PDB entry 8J01 | electron microscopy, 3.10 A resolution | chains A and D of the 8 polymer chains in the assembly

Chain A (and D):
Protein: Potassium voltage-gated channel subfamily KQT member 2
Organism: Homo sapiens
Notes: chain D of this document is another copy of the same molecule, construct and numbering; everything in this record applies to it too
UniProt: O43526 (KCNQ2_HUMAN); residues 64-702 here = UniProt positions 64-702
Chain sequence (656 residues; each row starts with the number of its first residue):
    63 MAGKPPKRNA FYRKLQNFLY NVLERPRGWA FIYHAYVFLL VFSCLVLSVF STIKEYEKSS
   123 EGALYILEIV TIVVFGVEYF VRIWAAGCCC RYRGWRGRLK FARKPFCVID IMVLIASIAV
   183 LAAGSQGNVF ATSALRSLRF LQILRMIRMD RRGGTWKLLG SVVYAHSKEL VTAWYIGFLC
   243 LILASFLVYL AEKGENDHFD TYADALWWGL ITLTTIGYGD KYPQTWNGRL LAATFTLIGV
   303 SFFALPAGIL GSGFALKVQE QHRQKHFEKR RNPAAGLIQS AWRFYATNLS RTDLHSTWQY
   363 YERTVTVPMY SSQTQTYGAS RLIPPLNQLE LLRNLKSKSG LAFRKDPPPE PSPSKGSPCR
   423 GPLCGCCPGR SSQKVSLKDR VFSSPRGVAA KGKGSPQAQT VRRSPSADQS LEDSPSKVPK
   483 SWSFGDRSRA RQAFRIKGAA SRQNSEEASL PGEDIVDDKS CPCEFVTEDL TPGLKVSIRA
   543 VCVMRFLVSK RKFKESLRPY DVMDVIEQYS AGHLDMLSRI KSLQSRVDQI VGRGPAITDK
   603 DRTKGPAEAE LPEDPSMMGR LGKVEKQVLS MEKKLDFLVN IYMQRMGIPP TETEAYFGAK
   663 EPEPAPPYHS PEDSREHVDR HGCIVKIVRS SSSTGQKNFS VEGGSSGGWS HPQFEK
Unresolved in the structure: 63-69, 185-194, 368-534, 601-718
Construct notes: initiating methionine (63); expression tag (703-718)
Ligand contacts:
  - cannabidiol (P0T), molecule 1: Val225, Leu232, Ala235, Trp236, Gly239, Phe240, Phe304, Phe305, Pro308, Leu312
  - cannabidiol (P0T), molecule 2: Trp236, Phe240, Leu243, Leu268, Trp269, Leu272
  - cannabidiol (P0T), molecule 3: Trp288, Leu292, Ala295, Thr296, Leu299, Ile300
  - cannabidiol (P0T), molecule 4: Leu299, Ile300, Ser303
  - PIO ([(2R)-2-octanoyloxy-3-[oxidanyl-[(1R,2R,3S,4R,5R,6S)-2,3,6-tris(oxidanyl)-4,5-diphosphonooxy-cyclohexyl]oxy-phosphoryl]oxy-propyl] octanoate), molecule 1: Arg87, Phe93, Phe100, Met208, Met211, Asp212, Arg214, Thr217, Lys327
  - PIO, molecule 2: Ser229, Lys230, Val233, Trp236, Tyr237
What the authors report for this chain:
  - binding site for PIO: Arg87, Arg214, Lys230, Lys327
  - conformationally variable residues (helix shift, loop rearrangement): Glu330 to Arg332, Val564
  - contacts within the chain: Arg325-Asp563 (hydrogen bond), Arg332-Asp566 (salt bridge)

Chain A / chain D interface:
Residue-residue contacts - 6 pairs, chain A then chain D:
  Phe112(A) - Leu292(D)  hydrophobic
  Ile115(A) - Trp288(D)  hydrophobic
  Glu117(A) - Trp288(D)
  Trp288(A) - Ile115(D)  hydrophobic
  Trp288(A) - Glu117(D)
  Leu292(A) - Phe112(D)  hydrophobic
Other interface residues (no listed pair), chain A (8 interface residues in all): Tyr118, Thr277, Gly279
Other interface residues (no listed pair), chain D (8 interface residues in all): Thr277, Gly279, Asn289

In short:
The chain A/chain D interface involves 8 residues from each chain. Bound to chain A: 4 copies of cannabidiol
and compound PIO. The paper reports a binding site for PIO at Arg87(A), Arg214(A) and Lys230(A) among others;
conformational variability at Glu330(A) and Val564(A).
Chain A and chain D are both Potassium voltage-gated channel subfamily KQT member 2 (Homo sapiens); the
structure, Human KCNQ2-CaM in complex with CBD and PIP2, was determined by electron microscopy together with
8J00, 8J02, 8J03, 8J04, 8J05 and 8W4U from the same study.
